7MKN - chains A and B of the 9 polymer chains in the assembly; structure by electron microscopy, 3.30 A resolution.

Chain A (and B):
Molecule: DNA-directed RNA polymerase subunit alpha
Source organism: Escherichia coli (strain K12)
Notes: EC 2.7.7.6; chain B of this document is another copy of the same molecule, construct and numbering; everything in this record applies to it too
Reference sequence: A0A4S5AL01 (A0A4S5AL01_ECOLI); numbering as in UniProt (aligned over 1-237)
Amino-acid sequence (237 residues; each row starts with the number of its first residue):
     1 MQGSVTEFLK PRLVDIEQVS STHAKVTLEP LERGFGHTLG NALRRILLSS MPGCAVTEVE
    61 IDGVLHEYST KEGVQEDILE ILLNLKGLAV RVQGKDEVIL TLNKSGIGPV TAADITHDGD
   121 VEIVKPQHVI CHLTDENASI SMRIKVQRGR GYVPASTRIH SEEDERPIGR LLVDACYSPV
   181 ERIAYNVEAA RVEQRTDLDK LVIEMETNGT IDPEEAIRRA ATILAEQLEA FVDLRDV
Not modelled in the structure: 1-6 (chain B: 1-5, 236-237)

How chain A and chain B interact:
Contacting residue pairs (53; chain A residue first):
  F8(A) - R150(B)
  K10(A) - E226(B)
  P11(A) - Q227(B)
  P11(A) - A230(B)
  P11(A) - F231(B)
  R12(A) - A230(B)
  R12(A) - F231(B)
  L13(A) - F231(B)
  L28(A) - F231(B)  hydrophobic
  E32(A) - R150(B)  salt bridge
  G34(A) - R45(B)
  F35(A) - I46(B)  hydrophobic
  F35(A) - S50(B)
  F35(A) - Q227(B)
  H37(A) - R45(B)
  T38(A) - R45(B)  hydrogen bond
  T38(A) - I46(B)
  A42(A) - T38(B)
  R45(A) - G34(B)  hydrogen bond (side chain-backbone)
  R45(A) - H37(B)
  R45(A) - T38(B)  hydrogen bond
  I46(A) - F35(B)  hydrophobic
  S50(A) - F8(B)
  S50(A) - F35(B)
  R150(A) - T6(B)
  R150(A) - E7(B)
  R150(A) - F8(B)
  R150(A) - E32(B)  salt bridge
  R218(A) - F231(B)  hydrogen bond (side chain-backbone)
  R218(A) - D233(B)  salt bridge
  A221(A) - L228(B)
  A221(A) - F231(B)  hydrophobic
  T222(A) - V232(B)
  T222(A) - D233(B)
  T222(A) - L234(B)
  I223(A) - F8(B)  hydrophobic
  I223(A) - F35(B)  hydrophobic
  L224(A) - L228(B)  hydrophobic
  A225(A) - L228(B)
  A225(A) - V232(B)  hydrophobic
  E226(A) - K10(B)
  Q227(A) - P11(B)
  L228(A) - L224(B)  hydrophobic
  L228(A) - A225(B)
  A230(A) - P11(B)
  F231(A) - L39(B)  hydrophobic
  F231(A) - L43(B)  hydrophobic
  F231(A) - A221(B)  hydrophobic
  L234(A) - E214(B)
  L234(A) - R218(B)  hydrogen bond (backbone-side chain)
  R235(A) - L13(B)
  R235(A) - V14(B)  hydrogen bond (side chain-backbone)
  R235(A) - D15(B)
Interface residues without a listed pair, chain A (36 interface residues in all): L9, L39, S49, P52, R219, V232, D236
Interface residues without a listed pair, chain B (37 interface residues in all): L9, I16, L28, L31, A42

Overview:
36 residues of chain A and 37 residues of chain B are in contact; the contacts include 6 hydrogen bonds and 3
salt bridges. Among the polar pairs are E32(A)-R150(B), R218(A)-D233(B) and T38(A)-R45(B).
Both chains are DNA-directed RNA polymerase subunit alpha (Escherichia coli (strain K12)). Entry 7MKN
(Escherichia coli RNA polymerase and RapA elongation complex) was determined by electron microscopy (same
publication as 7MKP, 7MKO and 7MKQ).
